PDB entry 9ISN | electron microscopy, 2.97 A resolution | chains D and F of the 7 polymer chains in the assembly

Chain D:
Name: DNA-directed RNA polymerase subunit beta'
From: Streptomyces coelicolor A3(2)
Notes: EC 2.7.7.6
UniProtKB: Q8CJT1 (RPOC_STRCO); residue numbers follow UniProt; this construct covers 1-1299
Amino-acid sequence (1299 residues; numbered 1 to 1299; the number before each row is that of its first residue):
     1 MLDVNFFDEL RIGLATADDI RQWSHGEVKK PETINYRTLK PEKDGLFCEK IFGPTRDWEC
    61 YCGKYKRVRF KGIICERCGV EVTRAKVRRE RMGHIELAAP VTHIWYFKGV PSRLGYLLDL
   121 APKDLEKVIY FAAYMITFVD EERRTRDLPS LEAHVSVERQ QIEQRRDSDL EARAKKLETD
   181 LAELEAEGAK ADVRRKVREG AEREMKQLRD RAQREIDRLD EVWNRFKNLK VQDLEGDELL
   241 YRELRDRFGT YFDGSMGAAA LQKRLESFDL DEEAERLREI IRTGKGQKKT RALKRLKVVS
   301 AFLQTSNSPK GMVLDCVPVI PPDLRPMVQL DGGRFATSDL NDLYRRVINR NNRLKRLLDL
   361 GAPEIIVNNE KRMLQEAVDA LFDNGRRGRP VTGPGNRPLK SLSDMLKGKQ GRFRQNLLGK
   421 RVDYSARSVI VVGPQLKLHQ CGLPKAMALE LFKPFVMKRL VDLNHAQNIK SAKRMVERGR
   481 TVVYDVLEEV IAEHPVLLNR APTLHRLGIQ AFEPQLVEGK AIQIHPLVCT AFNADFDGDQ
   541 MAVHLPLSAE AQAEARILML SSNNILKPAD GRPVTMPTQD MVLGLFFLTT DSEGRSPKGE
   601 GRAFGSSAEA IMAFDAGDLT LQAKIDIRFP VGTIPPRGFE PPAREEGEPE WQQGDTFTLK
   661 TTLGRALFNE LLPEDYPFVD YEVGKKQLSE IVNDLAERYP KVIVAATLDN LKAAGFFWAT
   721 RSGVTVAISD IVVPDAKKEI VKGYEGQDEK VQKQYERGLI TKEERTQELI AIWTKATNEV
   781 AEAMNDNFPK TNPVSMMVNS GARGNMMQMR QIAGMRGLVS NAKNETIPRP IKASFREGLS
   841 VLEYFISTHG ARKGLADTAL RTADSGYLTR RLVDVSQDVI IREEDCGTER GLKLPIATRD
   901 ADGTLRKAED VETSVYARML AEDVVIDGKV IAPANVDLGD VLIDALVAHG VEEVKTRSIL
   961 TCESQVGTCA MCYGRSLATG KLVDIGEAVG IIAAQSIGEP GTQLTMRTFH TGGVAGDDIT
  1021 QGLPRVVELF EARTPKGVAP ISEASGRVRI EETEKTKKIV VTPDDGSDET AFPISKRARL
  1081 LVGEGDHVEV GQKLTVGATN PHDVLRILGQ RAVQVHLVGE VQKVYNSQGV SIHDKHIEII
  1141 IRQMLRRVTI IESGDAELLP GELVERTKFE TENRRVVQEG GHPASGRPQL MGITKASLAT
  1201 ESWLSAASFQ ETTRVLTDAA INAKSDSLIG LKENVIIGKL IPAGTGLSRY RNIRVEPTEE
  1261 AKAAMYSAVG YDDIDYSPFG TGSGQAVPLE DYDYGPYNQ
Disordered / not traced: 1-6, 1253-1299
Curated features (UniProtKB/Swiss-Prot):
  - binding site (Zn(2+)): Cys-60, Cys-62, Cys-75, Cys-78, Cys-886, Cys-962, Cys-969, Cys-972
  - binding site (Mg(2+)): Asp-535, Asp-537, Asp-539
Bound ions: Zn2+ site 1: Cys-60, Cys-62, Cys-75, Cys-78; Mg2+: Asp-535, Asp-539; Zn2+ site 2: Cys-886, Cys-962, Cys-969, Cys-972

Chain F:
Name: ECF sigma factor
From: Streptomyces coelicolor A3(2)
UniProtKB: Q9L0I8 (Q9L0I8_STRCO); numbering as in UniProt (aligned over 1-195)
Amino-acid sequence (195 residues; row label = number of the first residue in the row):
     1 MRDDDAPPDQ GTVGGLVHRA VDGDEQATHD LLAHVHPLAL RYCRTRLSRL PGDARHFVED
    61 LAQEVCVAVL LALPRYKDTG RPFEAFVFAI AAHKVADLQR AAMRHPGSTA VPSDEMPERP
   121 DDSLGPEERA LLNSDAAWAK KLLANLPENQ RELLLLRIAV GLTAEETGQM LGMSPGAVRV
   181 AQHRALSRLR ALAEQ
Disordered / not traced: 1-11, 125-195

Chain D / chain F interface:
Residue-residue contacts (50; chain D residue first):
  Tyr-36(D) with Arg-104(F); His-105(F); Ser-108(F)
  Pro-326(D) with Glu-115(F)
  Gly-333(D) with His-105(F), hydrogen bond (backbone-side chain)
  Arg-334(D) with Gly-107(F)
  Phe-335(D) with Gly-107(F), hydrogen bond (backbone-backbone); Ser-108(F); Thr-109(F), hydrogen bond (backbone-backbone)
  Ala-336(D) with Thr-109(F); Glu-115(F)
  Thr-337(D) with Ser-108(F); Thr-109(F), hydrogen bond (backbone-backbone); Ala-110(F); Val-111(F), hydrogen bond (backbone-backbone)
  Asp-339(D) with Ala-110(F); Pro-112(F)
  Arg-346(D) with His-56(F)
  Arg-350(D) with Asp-60(F), salt bridge
  Arg-353(D) with Asp-60(F), salt bridge; Gln-63(F); Glu-64(F), salt bridge
  Leu-357(D) with Gln-63(F); Val-67(F), hydrophobic
  Leu-360(D) with Leu-70(F), hydrophobic; Leu-71(F), hydrophobic
  Ala-362(D) with Leu-70(F), hydrophobic
  Pro-363(D) with Thr-28(F); His-29(F); Leu-32(F), hydrophobic; Leu-70(F)
  Glu-364(D) with His-29(F)
  Ile-365(D) with His-29(F)
  Ile-366(D) with Gln-63(F), hydrogen bond (backbone-side chain); Cys-66(F), hydrophobic
  Asn-369(D) with His-36(F); Gln-63(F)
  Glu-370(D) with Gln-63(F), hydrogen bond
  Met-373(D) with Glu-59(F); Asp-60(F); Gln-63(F)
  Thr-392(D) with Arg-55(F); His-56(F), hydrogen bond
  Gly-393(D) with Asp-53(F)
  Pro-394(D) with Ala-110(F); Val-111(F), hydrophobic
  Arg-397(D) with Ala-110(F), hydrogen bond (side chain-backbone); Val-111(F); Pro-112(F)
  Arg-412(D) with Met-116(F)
Interface residues without a listed pair, chain D (32 interface residues in all): Val-328, Asp-342, Glu-376, Pro-390, Val-391, Asn-416
Interface residues without a listed pair, chain F (28 interface residues in all): Ala-33, Asp-114, Arg-119

Summary:
32 residues of chain D and 28 residues of chain F are in contact, with 9 hydrogen bonds and 3 salt bridges.
Polar contacts include Arg-350(D)/Asp-60(F), Arg-353(D)/Asp-60(F) and Arg-353(D)/Glu-64(F). From UniProt: 8
Zn2+-binding residues and 3 Mg2+-binding residues on chain D.
Chain D is DNA-directed RNA polymerase subunit beta' and chain F is ECF sigma factor, both from Streptomyces
coelicolor A3(2); the structure, Cryo-EM structure of Streptomyces coelicolor sigma factor shbA transcription
initiation complex, was determined by electron microscopy, deposited together with 9M84.
